Entry 3S15 (X-ray diffraction, 3.30 A resolution); this record covers chains A and H of the 12 polymer chains in the assembly.

[Chain A]
Molecule: DNA-directed RNA polymerase II subunit RPB1
Source organism: Saccharomyces cerevisiae
Notes: EC 2.7.7.6
UniProtKB: P04050 (RPB1_YEAST); residues 1-1733 here = UniProt positions 1-1733
Chain sequence (1733 residues; each row starts with the number of its first residue):
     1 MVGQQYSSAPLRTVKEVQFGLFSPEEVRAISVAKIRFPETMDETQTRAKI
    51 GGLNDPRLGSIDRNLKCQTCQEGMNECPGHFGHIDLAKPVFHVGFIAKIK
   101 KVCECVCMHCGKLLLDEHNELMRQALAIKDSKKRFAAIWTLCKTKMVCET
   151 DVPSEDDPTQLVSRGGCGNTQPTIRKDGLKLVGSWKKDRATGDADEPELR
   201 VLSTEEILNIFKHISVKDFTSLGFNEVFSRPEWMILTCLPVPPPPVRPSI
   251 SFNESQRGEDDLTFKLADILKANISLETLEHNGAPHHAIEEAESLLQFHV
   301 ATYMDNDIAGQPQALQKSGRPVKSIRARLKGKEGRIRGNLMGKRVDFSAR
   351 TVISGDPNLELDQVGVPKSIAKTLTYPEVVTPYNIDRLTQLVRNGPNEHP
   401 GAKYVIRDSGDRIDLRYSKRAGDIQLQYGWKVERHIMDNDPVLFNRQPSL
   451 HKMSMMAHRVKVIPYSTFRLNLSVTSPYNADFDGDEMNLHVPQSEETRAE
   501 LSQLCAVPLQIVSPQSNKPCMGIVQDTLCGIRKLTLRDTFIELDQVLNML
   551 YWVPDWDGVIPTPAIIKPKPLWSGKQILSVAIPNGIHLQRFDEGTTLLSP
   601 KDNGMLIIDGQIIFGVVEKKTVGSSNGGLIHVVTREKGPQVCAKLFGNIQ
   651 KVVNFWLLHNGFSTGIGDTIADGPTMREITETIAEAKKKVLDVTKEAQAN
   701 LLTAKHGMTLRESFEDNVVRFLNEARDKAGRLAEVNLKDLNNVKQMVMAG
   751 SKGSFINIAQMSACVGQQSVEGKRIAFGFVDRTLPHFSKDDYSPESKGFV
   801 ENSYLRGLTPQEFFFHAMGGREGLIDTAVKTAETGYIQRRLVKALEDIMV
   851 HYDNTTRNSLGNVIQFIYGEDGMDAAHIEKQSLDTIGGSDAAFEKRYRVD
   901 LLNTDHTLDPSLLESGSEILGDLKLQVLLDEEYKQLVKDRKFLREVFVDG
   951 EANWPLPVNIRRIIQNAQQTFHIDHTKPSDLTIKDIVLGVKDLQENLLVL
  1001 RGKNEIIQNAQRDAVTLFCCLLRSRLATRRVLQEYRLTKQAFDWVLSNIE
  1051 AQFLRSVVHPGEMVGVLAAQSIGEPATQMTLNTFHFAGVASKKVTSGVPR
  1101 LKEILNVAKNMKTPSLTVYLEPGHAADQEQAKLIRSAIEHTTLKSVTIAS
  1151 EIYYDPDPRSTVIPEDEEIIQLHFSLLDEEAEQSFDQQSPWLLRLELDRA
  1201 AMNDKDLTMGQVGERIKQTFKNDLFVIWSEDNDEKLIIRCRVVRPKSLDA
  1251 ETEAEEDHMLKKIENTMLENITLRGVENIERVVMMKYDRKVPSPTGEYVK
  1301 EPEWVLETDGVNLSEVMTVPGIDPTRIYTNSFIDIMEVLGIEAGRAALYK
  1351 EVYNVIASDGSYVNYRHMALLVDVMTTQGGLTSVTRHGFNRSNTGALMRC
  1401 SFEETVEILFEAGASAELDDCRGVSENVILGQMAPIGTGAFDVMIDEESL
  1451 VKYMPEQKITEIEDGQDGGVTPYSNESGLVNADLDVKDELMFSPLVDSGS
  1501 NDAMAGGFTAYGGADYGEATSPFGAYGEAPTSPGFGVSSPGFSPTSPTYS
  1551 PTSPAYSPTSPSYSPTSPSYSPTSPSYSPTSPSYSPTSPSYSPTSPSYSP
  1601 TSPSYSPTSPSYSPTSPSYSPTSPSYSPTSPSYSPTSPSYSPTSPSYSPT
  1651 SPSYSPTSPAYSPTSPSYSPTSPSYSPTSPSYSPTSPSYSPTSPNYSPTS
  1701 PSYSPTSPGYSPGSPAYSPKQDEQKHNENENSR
Not modelled in the structure: 1-2, 155-160, 187-198, 1177-1186, 1244-1253, 1446-1733
Ion coordination: Zn2+ site 1: Cys67, Cys70, Cys77, His80; Zn2+ site 2: Cys107, Cys110, Cys148, Cys167; Mg2+: Asp481, Asp483, Asp485 (shared with 1 residue of chain R)
Curated features (UniProtKB/Swiss-Prot):
  - region: Pro248 to Asp260 (Lid loop), Asn306 to Lys323 (Rudder loop), Pro810 to Glu822 (Bridging helix)
  - binding site (Zn(2+)): Cys67, Cys70, Cys77, His80, Cys107, Cys110, Cys148, Cys167
  - binding site (Mg(2+)): Asp481, Asp483, Asp485
  - modified residue: Thr1471 (Phosphothreonine)
  - cross-link (Glycyl lysine isopeptide (Lys-Gly)): Lys695 (interchain with G-Cter in ubiquitin), Lys1246 (interchain with G-Cter in ubiquitin), Lys1350 (interchain with G-Cter in ubiquitin)
  - natural variant: Ser1653 to Pro1659 (deletion: In strain: A364A)
  - mutagenesis: Lys1246 (K1246R: Impairs ubiquitination during transcription stress)

[Chain H]
Molecule: DNA-directed RNA polymerases I, II, and III subunit RPABC3
Source organism: Saccharomyces cerevisiae
UniProtKB: P20436 (RPAB3_YEAST); residue numbers follow UniProt; this construct covers 1-146
Chain sequence (146 residues; numbered 1 to 146; the number before each row is that of its first residue):
     1 MSNTLFDDIFQVSEVDPGRYNKVCRIEAASTTQDQCKLTLDINVELFPVA
    51 AQDSLTVTIASSLNLEDTPANDSSATRSWRPPQAGDRSLADDYDYVMYGT
   101 AYKFEEVSKDLIAVYYSFGGLLMRLEGNYRNLNNLKQENAYLLIRR
Not modelled in the structure: 1, 64-75
Curated features (UniProtKB/Swiss-Prot):
  - region: Asp16 to Thr39 (Non-specific ssDNA binding)
  - modified residue: Ser2 (N-acetylserine), Thr68 (Phosphothreonine)

[Interface between chain A and chain H]
Residue-residue contacts - 63 pairs, chain A then chain H:
  Arg537(A) - Tyr20(H)
  Arg537(A) - Val23(H)
  Arg537(A) - Arg25(H)
  Arg537(A) - Asp41(H)  salt bridge
  Arg537(A) - Gly120(H)  hydrogen bond (side chain-backbone)
  Arg537(A) - Leu121(H)
  Arg537(A) - Leu122(H)
  Asp538(A) - Tyr20(H)
  Asp538(A) - Asn21(H)  hydrogen bond (side chain-backbone)
  Asp538(A) - Lys22(H)  hydrogen bond (side chain-backbone)
  Asp538(A) - Val23(H)  hydrogen bond (side chain-backbone)
  Phe540(A) - Val23(H)  hydrophobic
  Phe540(A) - Asn43(H)
  Phe540(A) - Leu121(H)  hydrophobic
  Leu543(A) - Trp79(H)  hydrophobic
  Val559(A) - Arg77(H)
  Val559(A) - Ser78(H)
  Ile560(A) - Ser78(H)  hydrogen bond (backbone-side chain)
  Ile560(A) - Trp79(H)  hydrogen bond (backbone-backbone)
  Pro561(A) - Trp79(H)
  Thr562(A) - Tyr98(H)
  Pro563(A) - Trp79(H)
  Pro563(A) - Tyr98(H)
  Ala564(A) - Met97(H)
  Ala564(A) - Tyr98(H)  hydrogen bond (backbone-backbone)
  Ala564(A) - Phe118(H)
  Ile565(A) - Asn43(H)
  Ile565(A) - Leu46(H)  hydrophobic
  Ile565(A) - Val96(H)
  Ile565(A) - Met97(H)  hydrophobic
  Ile566(A) - Val96(H)  hydrogen bond (backbone-backbone)
  Ile566(A) - Tyr98(H)  hydrophobic
  Ile566(A) - Tyr141(H)  hydrophobic
  Lys567(A) - Asn43(H)
  Lys567(A) - Leu46(H)
  Lys567(A) - Asp94(H)
  Lys567(A) - Tyr95(H)
  Lys567(A) - Val96(H)
  Pro568(A) - Leu46(H)
  Pro568(A) - Asp94(H)
  Pro570(A) - Trp79(H)  hydrophobic
  Leu571(A) - Leu46(H)  hydrophobic
  Trp572(A) - Trp79(H)  hydrophobic
  Ser573(A) - Gly119(H)  hydrogen bond (side chain-backbone)
  Lys575(A) - Gly119(H)
  Lys575(A) - Gly120(H)
  Leu597(A) - Tyr102(H)  hydrogen bond (backbone-side chain)
  Leu597(A) - Lys103(H)
  Leu598(A) - Arg25(H)  hydrogen bond (backbone-side chain)
  Leu598(A) - Thr39(H)
  Leu598(A) - Leu122(H)
  Leu598(A) - Arg124(H)
  Ser599(A) - Arg25(H)
  Pro600(A) - Arg25(H)
  Asp602(A) - Tyr20(H)
  Leu606(A) - Tyr102(H)  hydrophobic
  Ile613(A) - Tyr102(H)  hydrophobic
  Ile613(A) - Ser117(H)  hydrogen bond (backbone-side chain)
  Ile613(A) - Gly120(H)
  Ile613(A) - Leu122(H)
  Phe614(A) - Leu122(H)  hydrophobic
  Asp739(A) - Arg19(H)  salt bridge
  Asp974(A) - Lys136(H)
Also at the interface, not in a pair above, chain A (38 interface residues in all): Gly558, Lys569, Gln576, Lys601, Ile608, Ile612, Leu737, Lys738, Thr976
Also at the interface, not in a pair above, chain H (34 interface residues in all): Phe47, Pro81, Pro82, Tyr115, Met123

[Overview]
38 residues of chain A and 34 residues of chain H are in contact, with 12 hydrogen bonds and 2 salt bridges.
Polar pairs include Arg537(A)-Asp41(H), Asp739(A)-Arg19(H) and Arg537(A)-Gly120(H). From UniProt: 8
Zn2+-binding residues, 3 Mg2+-binding residues and one mutagenesis site on chain A.
Chain A is DNA-directed RNA polymerase II subunit RPB1 and chain H is DNA-directed RNA polymerases I, II, and
III subunit RPABC3, both from Saccharomyces cerevisiae; the structure, RNA Polymerase II Initiation Complex
with a 7-nt RNA, was determined by X-ray diffraction together with 3RZD, 3RZO, 3S14, 3S16, 3S17, 3S1M and 5
further entries from the same study.
